Entry 4ZAR (X-ray diffraction, 1.15 A resolution); this record covers chains A and B.

[Chain A]
Molecule: Proteinase K
Source organism: Engyodontium album
Notes: EC 3.4.21.64
UniProt: P06873 (PRTK_ENGAL); residues 1-279 here correspond to UniProt positions 106-384 (UniProt number = residue number + 105)
Sequence (279 residues; each row starts with the number of its first residue):
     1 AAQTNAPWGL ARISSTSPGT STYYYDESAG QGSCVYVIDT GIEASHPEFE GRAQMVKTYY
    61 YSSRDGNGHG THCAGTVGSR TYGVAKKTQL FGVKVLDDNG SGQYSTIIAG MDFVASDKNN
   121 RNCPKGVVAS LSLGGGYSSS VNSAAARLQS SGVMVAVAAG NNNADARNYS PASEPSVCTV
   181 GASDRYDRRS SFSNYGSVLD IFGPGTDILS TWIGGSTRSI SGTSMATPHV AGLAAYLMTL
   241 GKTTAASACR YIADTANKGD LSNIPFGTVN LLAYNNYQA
Sequence notes: conflict Asp207 (Ser312 in P06873)
Disulfide bonds: Cys34-Cys123, Cys178-Cys249
Bound ions: Ca2+ site 1: Thr16, Asp260; Ca2+ site 2: Pro175, Val177, Asp200
Curated features (UniProtKB/Swiss-Prot):
  - active site (Charge relay system): Asp39, His69, Ser224
  - binding site (Ca(2+)): Thr16, Pro175, Val177, Asp200, Asp260

[Chain B]
Molecule: METHOXYSUCCINYL-ALA-ALA-PRO-PHE-CHLOROMETHYL KETONE, bound form
Sequence (5 residues; row label = number of the first residue in the row):
     1 XAAPX
Modified / non-standard residues: MSU (succinic acid monomethyl ester) at position 1; PCS (phenylalanylmethylchloride) at position 5

[Chain A / chain B interface]
Pairs across the interface (27; chain A residue first):
  His69(A) with Pro4(B); PCS_5(B), covalent bond
  Leu96(A) with Pro4(B), hydrophobic
  Gly100(A) with Ala2(B); Ala3(B); Pro4(B)
  Ser101(A) with Ala2(B)
  Gly102(A) with MSU_1(B); Ala2(B), hydrogen bond (backbone-backbone)
  Gln103(A) with MSU_1(B)
  Tyr104(A) with MSU_1(B); Ala2(B)
  Ile107(A) with Ala2(B), hydrophobic
  Ser132(A) with Pro4(B); PCS_5(B), hydrogen bond (backbone-backbone)
  Leu133(A) with Ala3(B); PCS_5(B)
  Gly134(A) with Ala2(B); Ala3(B), hydrogen bond (backbone-backbone); PCS_5(B)
  Gly135(A) with MSU_1(B)
  Ala158(A) with PCS_5(B)
  Gly160(A) with PCS_5(B)
  Asn161(A) with PCS_5(B), hydrogen bond (side chain-backbone)
  Gly222(A) with PCS_5(B)
  Thr223(A) with PCS_5(B)
  Ser224(A) with PCS_5(B), covalent bond
Other interface residues (no listed pair), chain A (19 interface residues in all): Met225

[Overview]
19 residues of chain A and 5 residues of chain B are in contact, with 2 covalent bonds and 4 hydrogen bonds.
Polar contacts include Asn161(A)-PCS_5(B), Gly102(A)-Ala2(B) and Ser132(A)-PCS_5(B). UniProt lists 3
active-site residues and 5 Ca2+-binding residues on chain A.
Chain A is Proteinase K (Engyodontium album) and chain B is METHOXYSUCCINYL-ALA-ALA-PRO-PHE-CHLOROMETHYL
KETONE, bound form; the structure, Crystal Structure of Proteinase K from Engyodontium albuminhibited by
METHOXYSUCCINYL-ALA-ALA-PRO-PHE-CHLOROMETHYL KETONE at 1.15 A resolution, was determined by X-ray diffraction.
